PDB entry 3VCL | X-ray diffraction, 1.70 A resolution | chains A and C of the 3 polymer chains in the assembly

[Chain A]
Molecule: HLA class I histocompatibility antigen, B-7 alpha chain
From: Homo sapiens
UniProt: P01889 (1B07_HUMAN); residues 1-275 here correspond to UniProt positions 25-299 (UniProt number = residue number + 24)
Amino-acid sequence (275 residues; numbered 1 to 275; the number before each row is that of its first residue):
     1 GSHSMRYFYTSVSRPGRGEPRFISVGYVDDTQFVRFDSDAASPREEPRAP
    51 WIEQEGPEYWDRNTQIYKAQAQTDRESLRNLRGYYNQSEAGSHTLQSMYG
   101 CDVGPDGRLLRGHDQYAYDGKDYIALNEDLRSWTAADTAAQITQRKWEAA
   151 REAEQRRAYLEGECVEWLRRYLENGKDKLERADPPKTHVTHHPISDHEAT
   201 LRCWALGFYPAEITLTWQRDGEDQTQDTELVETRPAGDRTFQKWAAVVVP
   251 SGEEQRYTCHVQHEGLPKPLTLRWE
Disulfide bonds: Cys101-Cys164, Cys203-Cys259
Swiss-Prot annotation at these positions:
  - region: Glu275 (Connecting peptide)
  - motif: Ser77 to Gly83 (Bw6 motif)
  - binding site (a peptide antigen): Asn63, Tyr84, Thr143, Lys146, Glu152, Tyr159, Tyr171
  - glycosylation: Asn86 (N-linked (GlcNAc...) asparagine)

[Chain C]
Molecule: peptide from Tegument protein pp65
UniProt: F5HB26 (F5HB26_HCMV); residues 1-11 here correspond to UniProt positions 265-275 (UniProt number = residue number + 264)
Amino-acid sequence (11 residues; numbered 1 to 11; the number before each row is that of its first residue):
     1 RPHERNGFTVL

[Chain A / chain C interface]
Contacting residue pairs (47):
  Met5(A) with Arg1(C)
  Tyr7(A) with Arg1(C), hydrogen bond (side chain-backbone); Pro2(C)
  Tyr9(A) with Pro2(C)
  Tyr59(A) with Arg1(C)
  Arg62(A) with Arg1(C); Pro2(C), hydrogen bond (side chain-backbone); Glu4(C)
  Asn63(A) with Pro2(C)
  Ile66(A) with Pro2(C); His3(C); Glu4(C)
  Tyr67(A) with Pro2(C)
  Gln70(A) with His3(C), hydrogen bond
  Thr73(A) with Arg5(C), hydrogen bond; Val10(C)
  Glu76(A) with Val10(C)
  Ser77(A) with Val10(C); Leu11(C), hydrogen bond (side chain-backbone)
  Asn80(A) with Val10(C); Leu11(C), hydrogen bond (side chain-backbone)
  Leu81(A) with Leu11(C), hydrophobic
  Tyr84(A) with Leu11(C), hydrogen bond (side chain-backbone)
  Leu95(A) with Leu11(C), hydrophobic
  Tyr99(A) with Pro2(C); His3(C), hydrogen bond (side chain-backbone)
  Asp114(A) with Phe8(C)
  Tyr116(A) with Phe8(C)
  Tyr123(A) with Leu11(C), hydrophobic
  Thr143(A) with Leu11(C), hydrogen bond (side chain-backbone)
  Lys146(A) with Val10(C); Leu11(C), hydrogen bond (side chain-backbone)
  Trp147(A) with Thr9(C); Val10(C), hydrogen bond (side chain-backbone); Leu11(C), hydrophobic
  Glu152(A) with Gly7(C); Phe8(C), hydrogen bond (side chain-backbone); Thr9(C), hydrogen bond
  Gln155(A) with Gly7(C), hydrogen bond (side chain-backbone)
  Arg156(A) with Phe8(C); Thr9(C)
  Tyr159(A) with Arg1(C), hydrogen bond (side chain-backbone); Pro2(C); His3(C)
  Glu163(A) with Arg1(C), salt bridge
  Trp167(A) with Arg1(C)
  Tyr171(A) with Arg1(C), hydrogen bond (side chain-backbone)
Interface residues without a listed pair, chain A (31 interface residues in all): Glu45
Interface residues without a listed pair, chain C (11 interface residues in all): Asn6

[In short]
The interface between chain A and chain C involves 31 residues on one side and 11 on the other; the contacts
include 16 hydrogen bonds and 1 salt bridge. Polar pairs include Glu163(A)-Arg1(C), Tyr7(A)-Arg1(C) and
Arg62(A)-Pro2(C). From UniProt: 7 peptide antigen-binding residues on chain A.
Chain A is HLA class I histocompatibility antigen, B-7 alpha chain (Homo sapiens) and chain C is peptide from
Tegument protein pp65; the structure, Crystal Structure of HLA-B7 with the HCMV pp65 peptide RPHERNGFTVL, was
determined by X-ray diffraction.
